PDB entry 1NLY | X-ray diffraction, 2.80 A resolution | chains A and B

Chain A (and B):
Name: virB11 homolog
Source organism: Helicobacter pylori
Notes: chain B of this document is another copy of the same molecule, construct and numbering; everything in this record applies to it too
Reference sequence: Q7BK04 (Q7BK04_HELPY); numbering as in UniProt (aligned over 1-330)
Chain sequence (330 residues; numbered 1 to 330; the number before each row is that of its first residue):
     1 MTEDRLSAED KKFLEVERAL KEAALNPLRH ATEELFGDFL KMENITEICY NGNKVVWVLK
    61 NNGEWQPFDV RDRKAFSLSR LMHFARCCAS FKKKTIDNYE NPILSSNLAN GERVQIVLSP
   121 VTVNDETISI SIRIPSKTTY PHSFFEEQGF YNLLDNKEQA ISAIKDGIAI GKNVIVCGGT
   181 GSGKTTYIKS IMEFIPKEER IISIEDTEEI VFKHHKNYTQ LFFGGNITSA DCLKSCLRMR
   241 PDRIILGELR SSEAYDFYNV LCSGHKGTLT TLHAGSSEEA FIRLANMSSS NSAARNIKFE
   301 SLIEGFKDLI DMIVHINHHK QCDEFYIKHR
Not modelled in the structure: 1-5, 329-330
Modified residues: Mse-42, Mse-82, Mse-192, Mse-239, Mse-287, Mse-312 (selenomethionine; parent Met)
Sequence notes: modified residue (42, 82, 192, 239, 287, 312)
Metal / ion sites: Mg2+: Thr-185 (together with ATP-gamma-S)
Residues lining bound ligands: ATP-gamma-S (AGS; phosphothiophosphoric acid-adenylate ester): Ile-45, Asn-61, Arg-113, Arg-133, Ser-136, Tyr-140, Phe-144, Phe-145, Gly-179, Thr-180, Gly-181, Ser-182, Gly-183, Lys-184, Thr-185, Thr-186, Glu-209, Glu-248, His-273, Lys-320
What the authors report for this chain:
  - binding site for ATP-gamma-S: Arg-113, Arg-133, Thr-180, Lys-184, His-273
  - conformationally variable residues (side-chain flip): Arg-113, Glu-248
  - contacts within the chain: Arg-113/Glu-248, Glu-248/His-273
  - catalytic residues: Glu-209, Glu-248
  - Mg2+ coordination through a water molecule: Glu-209
  - mutagenesis - R18A: increased catalytic activity
  - mutagenesis - R113E: abolished catalytic activity
  - mutagenesis - R133E: decreased catalytic activity
  - self-association interface (contacts with another copy of this molecule): Arg-18 (proposed by the authors, not directly observed)
  - mutagenesis - R18A: decreased binding to hexameric particles
  - mutagenesis - R113E, R133E: unchanged binding to hexameric particles

How chain A and chain B interact:
Pairs across the interface - 71 pairs, chain A then chain B:
  Leu-6(A) / Lys-54(B)
  Leu-6(A) / Arg-71(B)
  Leu-6(A) / Arg-73(B)
  Leu-6(A) / Lys-74(B)
  Leu-6(A) / Ser-77(B)
  Glu-9(A) / Lys-74(B)  salt bridge
  Asp-10(A) / Ser-77(B)
  Asp-10(A) / Leu-78(B)  hydrogen bond (side chain-backbone)
  Phe-13(A) / Leu-78(B)  hydrophobic
  Phe-13(A) / Mse-82(B)  hydrophobic
  Phe-13(A) / Arg-86(B)
  Leu-14(A) / Leu-78(B)  hydrophobic
  Leu-14(A) / Asp-125(B)
  Glu-17(A) / Tyr-99(B)  hydrogen bond
  Arg-18(A) / Asp-125(B)  salt bridge
  Arg-18(A) / Glu-126(B)  salt bridge
  Lys-93(A) / Tyr-99(B)
  Glu-198(A) / Trp-65(B)
  Arg-200(A) / Cys-49(B)
  Arg-200(A) / Asn-51(B)  hydrogen bond
  Arg-200(A) / Trp-65(B)
  Arg-200(A) / Ser-131(B)
  Glu-208(A) / Val-123(B)
  Lys-216(A) / Trp-57(B)
  Asn-217(A) / Asn-51(B)
  Asn-217(A) / Trp-57(B)
  Asn-217(A) / Trp-65(B)
  Tyr-218(A) / Asn-51(B)
  Thr-219(A) / Asn-51(B)  hydrogen bond
  Gln-220(A) / Val-121(B)
  Gln-220(A) / Thr-122(B)
  Gln-220(A) / Val-123(B)
  Leu-221(A) / Val-117(B)  hydrophobic
  Leu-221(A) / Val-121(B)
  Phe-222(A) / Val-121(B)  hydrogen bond (backbone-backbone)
  Phe-222(A) / Val-123(B)  hydrophobic
  Asn-226(A) / Glu-100(B)  hydrogen bond
  Ile-227(A) / Pro-102(B)  hydrophobic
  Asp-231(A) / Ile-103(B)
  Ser-235(A) / Ile-103(B)
  Ser-235(A) / Gln-115(B)  hydrogen bond
  Ser-235(A) / Val-117(B)
  Arg-238(A) / Gln-115(B)
  Arg-238(A) / Ser-131(B)
  Mse-239(A) / Gln-115(B)
  Mse-239(A) / Val-117(B)  hydrophobic
  Mse-239(A) / Ser-129(B)
  Mse-239(A) / Ser-131(B)
  Arg-240(A) / Thr-46(B)  hydrogen bond
  Arg-240(A) / Glu-47(B)  salt bridge
  Arg-240(A) / Leu-59(B)
  Arg-240(A) / Trp-65(B)
  Arg-240(A) / Arg-133(B)
  Arg-240(A) / Thr-180(B)
  Asp-242(A) / Trp-65(B)  hydrogen bond
  Tyr-258(A) / Asn-286(B)
  Asn-259(A) / Arg-283(B)
  Asn-259(A) / Asn-286(B)
  Cys-262(A) / Glu-279(B)
  Cys-262(A) / Arg-283(B)
  Cys-262(A) / Asn-286(B)
  Ser-263(A) / His-273(B)
  Ser-263(A) / Ala-274(B)
  Ser-263(A) / Gly-275(B)
  Ser-263(A) / Glu-279(B)
  Ser-263(A) / Arg-283(B)
  Gly-264(A) / Glu-279(B)  hydrogen bond (backbone-side chain)
  Lys-266(A) / His-318(B)
  Asn-296(A) / Ser-289(B)
  Asn-296(A) / Phe-299(B)
  Ile-297(A) / Asn-286(B)
Also at the interface, not in a pair above, chain A (41 interface residues in all): Leu-20, Lys-21, Cys-232, Tyr-255, Leu-261, Ala-293, Leu-309
Also at the interface, not in a pair above, chain B (46 interface residues in all): Phe-76, Ser-79, Ser-105, Pro-120, Gly-181, Ile-282, Ser-290

In short:
The interface between chain A and chain B involves 41 residues on one side and 46 on the other; the contacts
include 10 hydrogen bonds and 4 salt bridges. Polar pairs include Glu-9(A)/Lys-74(B), Arg-18(A)/Asp-125(B) and
Arg-18(A)/Glu-126(B). The paper reports catalytic residues Glu-209(A) and Glu-248(A); R18A of chain A
increases catalytic activity; 3 substitutions were tested in all.
Chain A and chain B are both virB11 homolog (Helicobacter pylori); the structure, Crystal structure of the
traffic ATPase of the Helicobacter pylori type IV secretion system in complex ..., was determined by X-ray
diffraction (same publication as 1NLZ and 1OPX).
